8JZF - chains d and l of the 25 polymer chains in the assembly; structure by electron microscopy, 2.70 A resolution.

# Chain d
Protein: Photosystem I PsaD
Amino-acid sequence (218 residues; row label = number of the first residue in the row):
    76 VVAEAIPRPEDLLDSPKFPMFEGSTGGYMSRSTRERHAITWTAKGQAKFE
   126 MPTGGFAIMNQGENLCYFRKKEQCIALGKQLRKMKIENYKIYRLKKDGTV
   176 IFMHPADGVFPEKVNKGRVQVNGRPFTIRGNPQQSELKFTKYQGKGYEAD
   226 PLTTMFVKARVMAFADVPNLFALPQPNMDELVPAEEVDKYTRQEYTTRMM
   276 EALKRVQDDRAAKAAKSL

# Chain l
Protein: Photosystem I PsaL
Amino-acid sequence (250 residues; row label = number of the first residue in the row):
    37 KIAYLQDIPRTIVEKDALELILKNTPKEQWENPPEDSYLYTVKAFAEMYG
    87 PGKATKMGWWDYYRLKMDMPDTTRLSSERELQEIEEYEKLMMSGKVPFAV
   137 PGPSGYFFTGFVTQWKGKEPFAGDQVITLTENGLFAKQFLSALAFYREGL
   187 KPWQRGLEIGMAHGYFLIGPFTSLGPLRNTPEAATVGLLCGCAIVGIVSI
   237 GGLIFGSTIKPTRFDKDGDKPGAGFIEMINWHAVGGLGGAGFAHALITVF
Bound ions: chlorophyll a Mg site 1 near P137 (its only coordinating residue here); chlorophyll a Mg site 2 near E194 (its only coordinating residue here)
Small-molecule neighbours:
  - beta-carotene (BCR), molecule 1: L193, M197, A198, Y201, F202, V270, G274, G275, F278
  - beta-carotene (BCR), molecule 2: I195, H199, V234, S235, G237, G238, F241, F261, M264, I265, H268
  - beta-carotene (BCR), molecule 3: F207, C226, A229, I230
  - chlorophyll a (CLA), molecule 1: W96, Y99, R100, M103
  - chlorophyll a (CLA), molecule 2: V132, P133, F134, A135, P137, G141, Y142, T149, W151, T164, L165, T166
  - chlorophyll a (CLA), molecule 3: V136, P137, G138, P139, S140, G141
  - chlorophyll a (CLA), molecule 4: G138, P139, S140, G141, Y142, F143
  - chlorophyll a (CLA), molecule 5: G138, P139, S140
  - chlorophyll a (CLA), molecule 6: T164, T166, E167, A172, F175, L176
  - chlorophyll a (CLA), molecule 7: F175, A178, L179, R183, L186, Q190, E194, M197, A198, F278
  - chlorophyll a (CLA), molecule 8: F175, L176, L179, A180, F181, E194, I195, A198, H199, F202
  - chlorophyll a (CLA), molecule 9: H199, F202, L203, I230, V234, F241, T244, I245
  - chlorophyll a (CLA), molecule 10: Y201, F202, G205, P206, T208, S209, L210, A279, L282, I283, F286
  - chlorophyll a (CLA), molecule 11: F202, L203, P206, F207, L210, G211, P212, R214
  - chlorophyll a (CLA), molecule 12: F207, P212, L213, V222, L225, C226
  - chlorophyll a (CLA), molecule 13: T221, L224, L273, G274, G277, F278, H280, A281, T284, V285
  - chlorophyll a (CLA), molecule 14: L225, C228, A229, G232, I233, S235, I236, N266, A269, V270, L273
  - chlorophyll a (CLA), molecule 15: I233, V234, G237
  - Dinoxanthin (UIX; [(1S,5R)-3,3,5-trimethyl-5-oxidanyl-4-[(3E,5E,7E,9E,11E,13E,15E,17E)-3,7,12,16-tetramethyl-18-[(1S,4S,6R)-2,2,6-trimethyl-4-oxidanyl-7-oxabicyclo[4.1.0]heptan-1-yl]octadeca-1,3,5,7,9,11,13,15,17-nonaenylidene]cyclohexyl] ethanoate): F134, V136, F143, T145

# How chain d and chain l interact
Pairs across the interface - 39 pairs, chain d then chain l:
  E85(d) - E155(l)
  L88(d) - K154(l)
  L88(d) - E155(l)
  F93(d) - P156(l)  hydrophobic
  F93(d) - F157(l)  hydrophobic
  M95(d) - M128(l)
  F96(d) - M128(l)
  F96(d) - K152(l)  hydrogen bond (backbone-side chain)
  F96(d) - P156(l)
  F96(d) - F157(l)  hydrophobic
  E97(d) - M127(l)
  E97(d) - M128(l)
  E97(d) - G130(l)
  E97(d) - W151(l)
  E97(d) - K152(l)
  G98(d) - W151(l)  hydrogen bond (backbone-side chain)
  G98(d) - K152(l)
  S99(d) - W151(l)
  S99(d) - G159(l)
  S99(d) - V162(l)
  T100(d) - G159(l)
  T100(d) - V162(l)
  G102(d) - F157(l)
  G102(d) - G159(l)  hydrogen bond (backbone-backbone)
  Y103(d) - E155(l)  hydrogen bond
  Y103(d) - F157(l)  hydrogen bond (backbone-backbone)
  Y103(d) - A158(l)
  Y103(d) - G159(l)  hydrogen bond (backbone-backbone)
  M104(d) - D160(l)
  S105(d) - D160(l)  hydrogen bond
  S105(d) - Q161(l)  hydrogen bond
  R106(d) - D160(l)  salt bridge
  R106(d) - E167(l)  salt bridge
  M126(d) - F157(l)  hydrophobic
  F131(d) - M128(l)
  I133(d) - M128(l)  hydrophobic
  L140(d) - F157(l)
  C141(d) - F157(l)  hydrophobic
  Y142(d) - F157(l)
Also at the interface, not in a pair above, chain d (23 interface residues in all): P84, P94, A132

# In short
23 residues of chain d and 15 residues of chain l are in contact; the contacts include 8 hydrogen bonds and 2
salt bridges. Polar contacts include R106(d)-D160(l), R106(d)-E167(l) and F96(d)-K152(l).
Chain d is Photosystem I PsaD and chain l is Photosystem I PsaL; the structure, PSI-AcpPCI supercomplex from
Symbiodinium, was determined by electron microscopy together with 8JW0 and 8JZE from the same study.
